PDB entry 9II8 | X-ray diffraction, 3.16 A resolution | chains B and A

== Chain B ==
Molecule: 4-nt DNA strand
Sequence (4 nucleotides; row label = number of the first residue in the row):
     2 TTTT

== Chain A ==
Name: 3'-5' exonuclease DinG
From: Staphylococcus aureus (strain NCTC 8325 / PS 47)
Notes: EC 3.1.-.-
UniProtKB: Q2FYH5 (DING_STAA8); residues 1-897 here = UniProt positions 1-897
Amino-acid sequence (897 residues; each row starts with the number of its first residue):
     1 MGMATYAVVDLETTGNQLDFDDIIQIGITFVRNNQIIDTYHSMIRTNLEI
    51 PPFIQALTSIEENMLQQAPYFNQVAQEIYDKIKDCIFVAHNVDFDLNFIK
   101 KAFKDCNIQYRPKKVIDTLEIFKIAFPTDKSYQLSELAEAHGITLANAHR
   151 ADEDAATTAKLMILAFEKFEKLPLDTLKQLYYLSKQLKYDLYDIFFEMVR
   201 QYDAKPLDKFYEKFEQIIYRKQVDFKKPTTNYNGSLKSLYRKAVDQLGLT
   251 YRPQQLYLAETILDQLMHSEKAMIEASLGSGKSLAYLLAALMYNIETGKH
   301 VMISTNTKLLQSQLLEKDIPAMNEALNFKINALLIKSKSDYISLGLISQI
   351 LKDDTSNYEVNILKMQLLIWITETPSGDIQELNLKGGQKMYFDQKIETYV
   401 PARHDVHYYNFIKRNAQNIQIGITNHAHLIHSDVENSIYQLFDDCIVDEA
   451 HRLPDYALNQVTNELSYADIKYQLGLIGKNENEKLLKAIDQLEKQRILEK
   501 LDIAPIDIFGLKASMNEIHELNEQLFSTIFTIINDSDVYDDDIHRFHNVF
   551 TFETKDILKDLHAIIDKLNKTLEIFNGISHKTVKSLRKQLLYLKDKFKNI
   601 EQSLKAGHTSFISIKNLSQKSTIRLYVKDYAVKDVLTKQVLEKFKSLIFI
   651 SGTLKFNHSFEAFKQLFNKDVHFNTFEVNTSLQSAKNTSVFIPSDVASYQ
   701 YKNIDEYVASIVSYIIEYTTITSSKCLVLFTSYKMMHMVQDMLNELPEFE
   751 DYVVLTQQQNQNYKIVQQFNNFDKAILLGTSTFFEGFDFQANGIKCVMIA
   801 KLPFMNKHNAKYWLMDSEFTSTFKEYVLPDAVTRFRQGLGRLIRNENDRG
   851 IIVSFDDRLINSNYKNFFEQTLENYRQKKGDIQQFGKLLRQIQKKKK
Not modelled in the structure: 897
Sequence notes: conflict Phe-210 (Ser in Q2FYH5), Arg-241 (Ser in Q2FYH5)
UniProt features mapped onto this chain:
  - motif: Asp-448 to His-451 (DEAH box)
  - binding site (ATP): Ala-276 to Ser-283

== Chain B / chain A interface ==
Pairs across the interface (24):
  DT2(B) / Phe-823(A)  phosphate contact
  DT2(B) / Lys-824(A)  salt bridge to the phosphate
  DT2(B) / Asn-863(A)  sugar contact
  DT2(B) / Tyr-864(A)  phosphate contact
  DT3(B) / Phe-804(A)  phosphate contact
  DT3(B) / Asn-806(A)  base contact
  DT3(B) / Lys-807(A)  base contact
  DT3(B) / His-808(A)  base contact
  DT3(B) / Phe-823(A)  sugar contact
  DT3(B) / Arg-858(A)  phosphate contact
  DT3(B) / Tyr-864(A)  hydrogen bond to the phosphate
  DT4(B) / Tyr-699(A)  sugar contact
  DT4(B) / Tyr-701(A)  hydrogen bond to the base
  DT4(B) / Lys-801(A)  salt bridge to the phosphate
  DT4(B) / Leu-802(A)  phosphate contact
  DT4(B) / Phe-804(A)  phosphate contact
  DT4(B) / Asn-806(A)  sugar contact
  DT4(B) / Arg-858(A)  salt bridge to the phosphate
  DT5(B) / Asp-540(A)  base contact
  DT5(B) / Tyr-699(A)  hydrogen bond to the phosphate
  DT5(B) / Thr-731(A)  phosphate contact
  DT5(B) / Ser-732(A)  hydrogen bond to the phosphate
  DT5(B) / Lys-734(A)  hydrogen bond to the phosphate
  DT5(B) / Lys-801(A)  salt bridge to the phosphate
Other interface residues (no listed pair), chain A (21 interface residues in all): Val-538, Tyr-539, Ile-704, Met-805

== Overview ==
Chain B and chain A form an interface of 4 and 21 residues respectively; the contacts include 5 hydrogen bonds
and 4 salt bridges. Polar pairs include DT4(B)/Tyr-701(A), DT3(B)/Tyr-864(A) and DT5(B)/Tyr-699(A). UniProt
lists 8 ATP-binding residues on chain A.
Here chain B is a 4-nt DNA strand and chain A is 3'-5' exonuclease DinG (Staphylococcus aureus (strain NCTC
8325 / PS 47)). Entry 9II8 (Crystal structure of Staphylococcus aureus DinG protein in complex with ssDNA) was
determined by X-ray diffraction.
